Entry 8OW1 (electron microscopy, 3.70 A resolution); this record covers chains E and b of the 42 polymer chains in the assembly.

[Chain E]
Molecule: C0N3
Sequence (153 nucleotides; each row starts with the number of its first residue):
     3 TTCAATGAAATATATATTTCTTACTATTTCTTTTTTAACTTTCGGAAATC
    53 AAATACACTAATATTAAAACGCGGGGGACAGCGCGTACGTGCGTTTAAGC
   103 GGTGCTAGAGCTGTCTACGACCAATTGAGCGGCCTCGGCACCATGTGACT
   153 TAT

[Chain b]
Name: Histone H4
Source organism: Saccharomyces cerevisiae
UniProt: P02309 (H4_YEAST); residues 1-103 here = UniProt positions 1-103
Sequence (103 residues; numbered 1 to 103; the number before each row is that of its first residue):
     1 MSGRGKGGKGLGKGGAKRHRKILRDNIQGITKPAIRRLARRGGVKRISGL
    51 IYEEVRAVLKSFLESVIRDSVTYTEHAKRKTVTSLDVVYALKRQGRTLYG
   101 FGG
Disordered / not traced: 1-24
Swiss-Prot annotation at these positions:
  - DNA-binding region: Lys17 to Lys21
  - modified residue: Lys6 (N6-acetyl-N6-methyllysine), Lys9 (N6-acetyllysine), Lys13 (N6-acetyl-N6-methyllysine), Lys17 (N6-acetyllysine), Lys32 (N6-succinyllysine), Arg56 (Omega-N-methylarginine), Ser61 (Phosphoserine), Ser65 (Phosphoserine), Lys78 (N6-succinyllysine), Lys80 (N6-acetyllysine), Lys92 (N6-glutaryllysine)
  - mutagenesis: Lys92 (K92E: Mimics glutarylation; delays in cell proliferation; increased sensitivity to DNA damaging agents; K92Q: Mimics acetylation; does not show increased sensitivity to DNA damaging agents ...)

[How chain E and chain b interact]
Pairs across the interface (11; chain E residue first):
  DC90(E) with Arg46(b), phosphate contact; Ile47(b), sugar contact; Ser48(b), hydrogen bond to the phosphate
  DG91(E) with Arg36(b), salt bridge to the phosphate; Arg46(b), phosphate contact; Ile47(b), hydrogen bond to the phosphate
  DG110(E) with Lys80(b), phosphate contact; Thr81(b), hydrogen bond to the phosphate
  DA111(E) with Arg79(b), phosphate contact; Lys80(b), hydrogen bond to the phosphate; Thr81(b), hydrogen bond to the phosphate
Also at the interface, not in a pair above, chain E (5 interface residues in all): DG112
Also at the interface, not in a pair above, chain b (9 interface residues in all): Lys45, Gly49

[Overview]
The interface between chain E and chain b involves 5 residues on one side and 9 on the other, with 5 hydrogen
bonds and 1 salt bridge. Polar contacts include DC90(E)-Ser48(b), DG91(E)-Ile47(b) and DG110(E)-Thr81(b).
Here chain E is C0N3 and chain b is Histone H4 (Saccharomyces cerevisiae). Entry 8OW1 (Cryo-EM structure of
the yeast Inner kinetochore bound to a CENP-A nucleosome) was determined by electron microscopy together with
8OVW, 8OVX and 8OW0 from the same study.
